Entry 4GWA (X-ray diffraction, 1.60 A resolution); this record covers chain A.

[Chain A]
Protein: GH7 family protein
Organism: Limnoria quadripunctata
Notes: EC 3.2.1.91
UniProt: D4HRL0 (D4HRL0_9CRUS); residues 24-453 here correspond to UniProt positions 19-448 (UniProt number = residue number - 5)
Amino-acid sequence (431 residues; numbered 23 to 453; the number before each row is that of its first residue):
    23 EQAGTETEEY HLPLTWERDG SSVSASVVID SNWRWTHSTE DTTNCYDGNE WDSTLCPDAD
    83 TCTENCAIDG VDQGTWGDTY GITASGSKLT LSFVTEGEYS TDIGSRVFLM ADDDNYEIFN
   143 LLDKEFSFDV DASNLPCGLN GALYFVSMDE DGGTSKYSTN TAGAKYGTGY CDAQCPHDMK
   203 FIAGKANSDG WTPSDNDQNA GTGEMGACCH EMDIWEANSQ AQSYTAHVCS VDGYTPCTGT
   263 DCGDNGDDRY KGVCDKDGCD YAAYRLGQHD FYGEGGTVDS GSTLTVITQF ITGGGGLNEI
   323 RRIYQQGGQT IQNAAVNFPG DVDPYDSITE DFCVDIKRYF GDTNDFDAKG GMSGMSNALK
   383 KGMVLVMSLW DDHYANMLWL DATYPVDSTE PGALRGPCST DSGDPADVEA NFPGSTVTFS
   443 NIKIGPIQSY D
Disulfide bonds: Cys-67/Cys-88, Cys-78/Cys-84, Cys-159/Cys-420, Cys-193/Cys-231, Cys-197/Cys-230, Cys-251/Cys-276, Cys-259/Cys-264, Cys-281/Cys-355
Modified residues: Glu-23 (pyroglutamic acid; PCA)
Sequence notes: expression tag (23)
Ion coordination: Mg2+ site 1 near Asp-80 (its only coordinating residue here); Mg2+ site 2 near Glu-139 (its only coordinating residue here)
UniProt features mapped onto this chain:
  - active site: Glu-233 (Nucleophile), Glu-238 (Proton donor/acceptor)
  - binding site (substrate): Tyr-102, Asp-124, Ile-125, Lys-202, Asp-235 to Glu-238, His-249, Arg-271, Asp-279, Trp-401, Arg-417
From the paper describing this entry:
  - catalytic residues: Glu-233, Asp-235, Glu-238 (by similarity / conservation)
  - conformationally variable residues (side-chain flip): Tyr-121

[Overview]
UniProt lists active-site residues Glu-233 and Glu-238 and 13 substrate-binding residues. From the paper:
catalytic residues Glu-233, Asp-235 and Glu-238; conformational variability at Tyr-121.
Chain A is GH7 family protein (Limnoria quadripunctata); the structure, Crystal Structure of a GH7 Family
Cellobiohydrolase from Limnoria quadripunctata, was determined by X-ray diffraction together with 4HAP, 4HAQ
and 4IPM from the same study.
